Entry 7KEK (electron microscopy, 8.00 A resolution (low resolution: residue-level contacts below are approximate; hydrogen-bond / salt-bridge calls are withheld)); this record covers chains A and D of the 17 polymer chains in the assembly.

Chain A:
Name: Dynein alpha heavy chain
From: Tetrahymena thermophila
UniProtKB: Q22A67 (Q22A67_TETTS); residue numbers follow UniProt; this construct covers 1-4620
Amino-acid sequence (4620 residues; numbered 1 to 4620; the number before each row is that of its first residue):
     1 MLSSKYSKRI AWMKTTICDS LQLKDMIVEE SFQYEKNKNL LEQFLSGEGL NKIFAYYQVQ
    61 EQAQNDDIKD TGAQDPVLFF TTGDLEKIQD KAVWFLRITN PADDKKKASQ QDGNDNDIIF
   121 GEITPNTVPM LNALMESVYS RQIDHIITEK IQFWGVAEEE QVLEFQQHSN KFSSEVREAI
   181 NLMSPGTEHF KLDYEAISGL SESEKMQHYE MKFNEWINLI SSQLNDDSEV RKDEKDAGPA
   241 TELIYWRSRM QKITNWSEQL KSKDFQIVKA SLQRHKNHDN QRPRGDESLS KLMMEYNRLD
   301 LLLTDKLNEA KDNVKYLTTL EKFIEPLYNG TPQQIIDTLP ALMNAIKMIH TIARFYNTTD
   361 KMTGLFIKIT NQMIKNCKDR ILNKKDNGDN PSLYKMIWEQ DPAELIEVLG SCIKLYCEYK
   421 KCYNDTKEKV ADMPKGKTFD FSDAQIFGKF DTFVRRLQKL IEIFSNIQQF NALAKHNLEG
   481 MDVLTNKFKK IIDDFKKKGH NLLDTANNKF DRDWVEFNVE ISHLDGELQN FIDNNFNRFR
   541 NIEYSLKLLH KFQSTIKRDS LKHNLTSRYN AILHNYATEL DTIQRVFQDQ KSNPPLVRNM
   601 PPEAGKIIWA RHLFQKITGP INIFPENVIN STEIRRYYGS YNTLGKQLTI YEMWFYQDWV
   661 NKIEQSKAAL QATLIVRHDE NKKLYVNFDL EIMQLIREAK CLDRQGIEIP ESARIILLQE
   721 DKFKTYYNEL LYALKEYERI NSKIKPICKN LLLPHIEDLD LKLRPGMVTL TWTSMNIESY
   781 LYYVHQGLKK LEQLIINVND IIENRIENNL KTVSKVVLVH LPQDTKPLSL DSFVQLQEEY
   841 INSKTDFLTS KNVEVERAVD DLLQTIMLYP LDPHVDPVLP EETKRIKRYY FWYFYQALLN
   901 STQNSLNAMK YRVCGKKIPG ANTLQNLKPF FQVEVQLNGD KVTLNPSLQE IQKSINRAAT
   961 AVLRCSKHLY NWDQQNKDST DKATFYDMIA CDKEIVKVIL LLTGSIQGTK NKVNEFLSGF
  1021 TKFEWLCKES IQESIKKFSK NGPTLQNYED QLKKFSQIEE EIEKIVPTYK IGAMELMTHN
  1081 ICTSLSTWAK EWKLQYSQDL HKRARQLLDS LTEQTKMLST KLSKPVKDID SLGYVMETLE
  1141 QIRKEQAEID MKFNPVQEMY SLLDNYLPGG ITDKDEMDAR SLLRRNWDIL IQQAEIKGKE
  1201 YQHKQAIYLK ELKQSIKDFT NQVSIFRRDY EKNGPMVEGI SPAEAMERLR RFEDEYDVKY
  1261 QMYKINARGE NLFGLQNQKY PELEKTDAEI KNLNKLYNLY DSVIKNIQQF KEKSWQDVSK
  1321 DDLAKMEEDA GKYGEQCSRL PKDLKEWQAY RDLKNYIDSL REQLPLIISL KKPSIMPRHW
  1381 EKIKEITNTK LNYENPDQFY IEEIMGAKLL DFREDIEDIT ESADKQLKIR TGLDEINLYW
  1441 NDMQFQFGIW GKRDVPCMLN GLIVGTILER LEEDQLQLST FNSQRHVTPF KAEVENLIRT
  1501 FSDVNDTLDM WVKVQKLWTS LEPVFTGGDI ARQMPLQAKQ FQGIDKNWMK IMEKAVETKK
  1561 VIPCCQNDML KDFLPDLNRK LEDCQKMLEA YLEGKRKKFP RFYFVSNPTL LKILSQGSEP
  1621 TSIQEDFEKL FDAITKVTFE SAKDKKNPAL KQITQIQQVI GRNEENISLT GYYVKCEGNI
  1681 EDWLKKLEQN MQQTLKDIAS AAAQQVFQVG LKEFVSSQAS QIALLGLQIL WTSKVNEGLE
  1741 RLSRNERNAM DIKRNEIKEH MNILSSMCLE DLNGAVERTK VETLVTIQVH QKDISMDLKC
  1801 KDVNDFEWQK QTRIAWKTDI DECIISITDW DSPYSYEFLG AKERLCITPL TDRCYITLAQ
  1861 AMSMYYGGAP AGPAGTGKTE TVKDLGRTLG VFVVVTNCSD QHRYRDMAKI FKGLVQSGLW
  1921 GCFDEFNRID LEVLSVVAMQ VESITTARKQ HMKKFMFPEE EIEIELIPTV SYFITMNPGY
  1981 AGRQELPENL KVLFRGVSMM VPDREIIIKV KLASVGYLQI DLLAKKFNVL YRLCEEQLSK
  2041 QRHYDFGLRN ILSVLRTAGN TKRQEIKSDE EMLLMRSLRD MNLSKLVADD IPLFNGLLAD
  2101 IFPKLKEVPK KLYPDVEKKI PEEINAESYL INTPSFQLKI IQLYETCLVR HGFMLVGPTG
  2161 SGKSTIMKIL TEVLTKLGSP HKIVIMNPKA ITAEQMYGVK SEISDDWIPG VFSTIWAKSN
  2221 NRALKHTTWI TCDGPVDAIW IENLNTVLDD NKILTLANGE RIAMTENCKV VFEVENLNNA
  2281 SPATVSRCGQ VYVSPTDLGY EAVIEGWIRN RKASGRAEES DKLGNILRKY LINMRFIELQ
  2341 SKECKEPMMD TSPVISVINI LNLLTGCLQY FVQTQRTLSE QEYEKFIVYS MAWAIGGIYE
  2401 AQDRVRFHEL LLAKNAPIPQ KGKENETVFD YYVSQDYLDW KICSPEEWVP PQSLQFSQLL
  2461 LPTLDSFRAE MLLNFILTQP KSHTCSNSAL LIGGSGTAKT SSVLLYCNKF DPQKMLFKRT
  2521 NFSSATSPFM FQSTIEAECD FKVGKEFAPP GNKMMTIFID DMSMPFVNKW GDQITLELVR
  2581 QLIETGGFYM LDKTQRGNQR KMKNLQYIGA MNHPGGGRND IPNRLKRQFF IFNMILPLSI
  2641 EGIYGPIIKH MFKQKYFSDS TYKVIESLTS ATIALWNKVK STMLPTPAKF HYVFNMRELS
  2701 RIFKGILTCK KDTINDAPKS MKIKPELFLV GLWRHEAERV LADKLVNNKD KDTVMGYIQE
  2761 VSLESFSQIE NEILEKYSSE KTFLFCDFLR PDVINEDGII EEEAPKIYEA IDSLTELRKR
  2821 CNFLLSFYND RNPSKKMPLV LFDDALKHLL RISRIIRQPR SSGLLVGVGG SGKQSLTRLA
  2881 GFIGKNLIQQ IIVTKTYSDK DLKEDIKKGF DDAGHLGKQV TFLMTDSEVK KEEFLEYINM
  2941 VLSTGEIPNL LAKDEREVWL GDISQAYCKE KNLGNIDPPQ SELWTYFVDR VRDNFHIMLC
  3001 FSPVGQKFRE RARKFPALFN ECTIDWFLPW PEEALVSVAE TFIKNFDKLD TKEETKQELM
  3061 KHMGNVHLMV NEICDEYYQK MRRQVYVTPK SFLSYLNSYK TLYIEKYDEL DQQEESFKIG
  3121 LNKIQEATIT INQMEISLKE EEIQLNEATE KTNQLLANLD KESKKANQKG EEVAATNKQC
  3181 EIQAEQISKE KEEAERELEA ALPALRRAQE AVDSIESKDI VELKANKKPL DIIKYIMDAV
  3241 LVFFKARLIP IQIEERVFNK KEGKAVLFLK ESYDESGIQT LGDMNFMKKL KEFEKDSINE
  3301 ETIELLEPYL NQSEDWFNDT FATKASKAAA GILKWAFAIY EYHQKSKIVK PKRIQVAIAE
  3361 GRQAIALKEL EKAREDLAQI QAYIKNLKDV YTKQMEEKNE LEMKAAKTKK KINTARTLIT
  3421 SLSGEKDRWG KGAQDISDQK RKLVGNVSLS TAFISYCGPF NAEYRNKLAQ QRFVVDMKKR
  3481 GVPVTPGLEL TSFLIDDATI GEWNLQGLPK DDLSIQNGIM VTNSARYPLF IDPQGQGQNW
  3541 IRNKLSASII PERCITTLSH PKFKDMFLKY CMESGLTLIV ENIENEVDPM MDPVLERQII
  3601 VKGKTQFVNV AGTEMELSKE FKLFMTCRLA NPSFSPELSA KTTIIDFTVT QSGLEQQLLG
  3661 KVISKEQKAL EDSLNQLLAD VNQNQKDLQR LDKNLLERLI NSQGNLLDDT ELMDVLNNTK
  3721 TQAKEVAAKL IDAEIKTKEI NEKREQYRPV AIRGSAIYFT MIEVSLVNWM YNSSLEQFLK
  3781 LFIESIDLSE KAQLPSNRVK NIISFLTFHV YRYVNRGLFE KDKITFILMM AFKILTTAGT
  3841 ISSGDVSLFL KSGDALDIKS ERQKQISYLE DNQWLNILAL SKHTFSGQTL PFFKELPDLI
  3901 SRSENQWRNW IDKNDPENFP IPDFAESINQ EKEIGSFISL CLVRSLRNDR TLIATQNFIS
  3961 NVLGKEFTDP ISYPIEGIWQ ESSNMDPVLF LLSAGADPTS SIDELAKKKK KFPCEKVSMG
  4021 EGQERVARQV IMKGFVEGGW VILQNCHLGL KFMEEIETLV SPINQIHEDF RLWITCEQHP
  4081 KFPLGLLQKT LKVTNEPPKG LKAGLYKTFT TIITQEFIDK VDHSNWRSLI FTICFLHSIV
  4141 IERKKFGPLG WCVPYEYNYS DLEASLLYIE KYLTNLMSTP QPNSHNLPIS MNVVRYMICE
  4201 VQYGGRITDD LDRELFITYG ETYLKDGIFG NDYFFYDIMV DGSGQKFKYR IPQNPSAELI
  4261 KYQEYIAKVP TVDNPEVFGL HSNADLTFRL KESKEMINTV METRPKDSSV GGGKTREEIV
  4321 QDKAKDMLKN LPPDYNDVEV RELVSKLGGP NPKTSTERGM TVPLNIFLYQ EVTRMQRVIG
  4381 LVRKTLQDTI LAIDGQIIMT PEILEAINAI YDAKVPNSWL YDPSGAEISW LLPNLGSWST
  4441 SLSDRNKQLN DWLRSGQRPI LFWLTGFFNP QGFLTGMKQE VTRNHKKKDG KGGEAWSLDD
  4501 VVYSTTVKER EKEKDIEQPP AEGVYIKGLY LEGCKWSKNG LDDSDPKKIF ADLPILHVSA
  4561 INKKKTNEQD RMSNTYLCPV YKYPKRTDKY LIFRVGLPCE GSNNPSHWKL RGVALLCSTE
Disordered / not traced: 1-4, 66-80, 154-156, 183-191, 225-230, 289-305, 325, 352-357, 385-395, 439-441, 474-477, 541-542, 559-562, 623-631, 823-829, 913-929, 945-950, 975-982, 1236-1245, 1320-1322, 1369-1376, 1408-1409, 1454-1457, 4181-4184, 4242-4244, 4490-4492, 4565-4571, 4620
Sequence notes: conflict Lys4488 (Gly in Q22A67)
Bound ions: Mg2+ site 1: Ser2164, Glu2273 (together with ATP); Mg2+ site 2: Thr2500 (together with ADP)
Residues lining bound ligands:
  - ADP (adenosine-5'-diphosphate), molecule 1: Leu2459, Leu2460, Leu2461, Thr2463, Gly2494, Ser2495, Gly2496, Thr2497, Ala2498, Lys2499, Thr2500, Ser2501, Leu2505, Ile2643, Tyr2644, Met2696, Arg2697, Ser2700
  - ADP, molecule 2: Pro2838, Leu2839, Val2840, Phe2842, Gly2869, Gly2870, Ser2871, Gly2872, Lys2873, Gln2874, Ser2875, Leu2876, Trp3030, Val3038, Lys3090, Leu3093
  - ATP (adenosine-5'-triphosphate): Tyr2129, Leu2130, Ile2131, Phe2136, Pro2158, Thr2159, Gly2160, Ser2161, Gly2162, Lys2163, Ser2164, Thr2165, Glu2273, Leu2298, Ala2302, Val2303, Gly2306, Ile2358, His2483, Thr2484, Arg2580, Glu2584, Arg2624, Arg2627, Gln2628

Chain D:
Name: Dynein intermediate chain DIC2
From: Tetrahymena thermophila
UniProtKB: I7M008 (I7M008_TETTS); residues 1-667 here = UniProt positions 1-667
Amino-acid sequence (667 residues; each row starts with the number of its first residue):
     1 MPPKQTKVVA SRKTVMPISR AGRAQIRRKD SNTQNNMNDQ GMEDEEIDQQ REGMKNQYEQ
    61 LTAQELNEDM PSKMLEPKNP QAPKNITVYD YYTRKFKTDE LVDQMIVHFS MDGDYIWKES
   121 NEYKTQEEIR DTKKALIKEA MRKQESEEPG ANHDEEAIKQ TLRNKFNYNT RECQTINPSI
   181 RERGVSTEPP PSDTICGNIT QWEIFDAYYA EIMKDHQIEN KKKKEVDQDK KQDQSMYSTS
   241 FKRCCKIMER MVVQNDQEDK YHDYRYYWSQ GDNLEAGKNE GHLLPIWRFS NEKQRKKNVT
   301 SICWNPLYPD LFAVSLGSYD FTKQRMGLIC LYSLKNTTHP EYAFNCEAGV MCLDFHPKSA
   361 ALLAVGLYDG TVLVYDIRNK HKKPIYQSTV RNQKHTDPVW QVKWNPDTSK NYNFYSISSD
   421 GRVMNWILMK NKLEPEEVIL LRLVGKNEEE STLIGLACGL CFDFNKFEPH IFLVGTEEGK
   481 IHKCSRAYSG QYQETYNGHL LAVYKVKWNN FHPRTFISAS ADWTVRIWDS KYTSQIICFD
   541 LSMMVVDAVW APYSSTVFAC ATMDKVQVYD LNVDKLNKLA EQKIVKQPKL TNLSFNYKDP
   601 ILLVGDSHGG VTLVKLSPNL CKSGPEIKQT EDKKAMEEFK NVKIEDYERE KMENLLAVVS
   661 KWEREDA
Disordered / not traced: 1-60, 270-277, 443-450, 656-667

Chain A / chain D interface:
Contacting residue pairs - 72 pairs, chain A then chain D:
  Ala472(A) with Asn654(D)
  Leu473(A) with Glu650(D)
  Arg538(A) with Asn577(D)
  Glu543(A) with Asp540(D)
  His550(A) with Asn654(D)
  Leu596(A) with Met544(D)
  Val597(A) with Tyr504(D); Ala521(D)
  Arg598(A) with Tyr319(D); Tyr504(D); Val546(D); Thr591(D)
  Asn599(A) with Tyr319(D); Asp320(D); Phe321(D); Tyr368(D); Trp400(D)
  Met600(A) with Asp320(D); Phe321(D); Glu477(D)
  Pro601(A) with Phe321(D)
  His612(A) with Leu501(D); Asp522(D); Trp523(D)
  Leu613(A) with Trp523(D)
  Gln615(A) with Leu500(D)
  Lys616(A) with Trp523(D)
  Met693(A) with Phe321(D)
  Gln694(A) with Phe321(D); Thr322(D)
  Cys701(A) with Glu477(D)
  Asp703(A) with Leu453(D); Ile454(D)
  Arg704(A) with Ile454(D); Leu456(D); Ala457(D); Cys458(D); Glu477(D); Glu478(D)
  Leu717(A) with Ile454(D)
  Leu718(A) with Ile454(D)
  Lys724(A) with Thr396(D); Asp397(D)
  Asn728(A) with Val390(D); Lys394(D); Thr396(D)
  Glu729(A) with Val390(D)
  Tyr732(A) with Thr389(D); Val390(D); Arg391(D)
  Lys735(A) with Glu347(D)
  His785(A) with Arg391(D)
  Gln1046(A) with Arg181(D)
  Glu1140(A) with Lys165(D); Asn169(D)
  Arg1143(A) with Asn169(D); Arg171(D)
  Lys1144(A) with Glu172(D)
  Ala1147(A) with Glu172(D)
  Asp1150(A) with Ile176(D)
  Met1151(A) with Gln174(D); Ile176(D)
  Gln1205(A) with Phe166(D)
  Lys1213(A) with Glu147(D)
  Leu1272(A) with Asn164(D); Lys165(D); Phe166(D)
  Phe1273(A) with Thr161(D)
  Gly1274(A) with Gln160(D); Thr161(D)
  Leu1275(A) with Gln144(D)
  Gln1276(A) with His153(D)
Also at the interface, not in a pair above, chain A (49 interface residues in all): Asn471, Pro595, Ile608, Lys700, Tyr727, Met1136, Gln1202
Also at the interface, not in a pair above, chain D (60 interface residues in all): Asn152, Ala157, Thr175, Ser318, Asp369, His395, Pro398, Ala502, Lys505, Cys538, Leu576, Asn592, Glu653

Overview:
The interface between chain A and chain D involves 49 residues on one side and 60 on the other. Chain A binds
ADP and ATP. Ser2164(A) and Glu2273(A) coordinate Mg2+ site 1.
Chain A is Dynein alpha heavy chain and chain D is Dynein intermediate chain DIC2, both from Tetrahymena
thermophila; the structure, Structure of the free outer-arm dynein in pre-parallel state, was determined by
electron microscopy (same publication as 7K58, 7K5B, 7MWG and 7N32).
